PDB entry 3R2A | X-ray diffraction, 3.00 A resolution | chains A and C of the 6 polymer chains in the assembly

[Chain A (and C)]
Protein: Retinoic acid receptor RXR-alpha
From: Homo sapiens
Notes: fragment: ligand binding domain; chain C of this document is another copy of the same molecule, construct and numbering; everything in this record applies to it too
Reference sequence: P19793 (RXRA_HUMAN); residues 223-462 here = UniProt positions 223-462
Amino-acid sequence (240 residues; row label = number of the first residue in the row):
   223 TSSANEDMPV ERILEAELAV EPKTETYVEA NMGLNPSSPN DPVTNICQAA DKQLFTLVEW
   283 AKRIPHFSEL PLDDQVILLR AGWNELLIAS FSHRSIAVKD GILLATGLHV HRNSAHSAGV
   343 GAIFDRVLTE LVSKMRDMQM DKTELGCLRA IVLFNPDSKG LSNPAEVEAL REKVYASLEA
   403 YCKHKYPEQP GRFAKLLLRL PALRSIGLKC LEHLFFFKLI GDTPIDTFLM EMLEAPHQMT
Not modelled in the structure: 223-225, 246-262, 454-462 (chain C: 223-227, 245-267, 454-462)
Residues lining bound ligands: Rhein (RHN; 4,5-dihydroxy-9,10-dioxo-9,10-dihydroanthracene-2-carboxylic acid): Ile-268, Asn-306, Phe-313, Ile-324, Leu-326, Val-342, Ile-345, Phe-346, Cys-432, Leu-436
Curated features (UniProtKB/Swiss-Prot):
  - region: Arg-348 to Gly-368 (Required for nuclear export)
  - binding site (9-cis-retinoate): Arg-316, Ala-327
  - binding site (all-trans-retinoate): Arg-316, Ala-327
  - modified residue (Phosphoserine): Ser-259, Ser-260
  - mutagenesis: Val-280 (V280A: Abolished ubiquitination and degradation by UBR5), Glu-352 to Thr-462 (No impact on acetylation by EP300), Met-357 to Met-360 (Abolishes nuclear export), Leu-418 to Leu-430 (Abolishes nuclear localization), Glu-434 (E434N/Q/K/A: As a heterodimer with NR1H4, impairs interaction with coactivator NCOA1. Impairs transcriptional activity)
What the authors report for this chain:
  - binding site for Rhein: Cys-432, Ile-447
  - self-association interface (contacts with another copy of this molecule): Ile-447

[Chain A / chain C interface]
Contacting residue pairs - 20 pairs, chain A then chain C:
  His-338(A) / Ser-339(C)
  Ala-344(A) / Ile-442(C)  hydrophobic
  Arg-348(A) / Ile-442(C)
  Arg-348(A) / Gly-443(C)
  Lys-431(A) / Leu-441(C)
  Glu-434(A) / Phe-438(C)
  Glu-434(A) / Leu-441(C)
  Glu-434(A) / Ile-442(C)
  His-435(A) / Phe-438(C)
  His-435(A) / Ile-442(C)
  Phe-438(A) / His-435(C)
  Phe-438(A) / Phe-438(C)  hydrophobic
  Leu-441(A) / Lys-431(C)
  Ile-442(A) / Lys-431(C)
  Ile-442(A) / Glu-434(C)
  Ile-442(A) / His-435(C)
  Gly-443(A) / Arg-348(C)  hydrogen bond (backbone-side chain)
  Asp-444(A) / Ala-344(C)
  Asp-444(A) / Arg-348(C)  salt bridge
  Thr-445(A) / Arg-348(C)
Interface residues without a listed pair, chain A (13 interface residues in all): Ser-339
Interface residues without a listed pair, chain C (11 interface residues in all): His-338

[Overview]
13 residues of chain A and 11 residues of chain C are in contact; the contacts include 1 hydrogen bond and 1
salt bridge. Among the polar pairs are Asp-444(A)/Arg-348(C) and Gly-443(A)/Arg-348(C). Ligands of chain A:
Rhein. The paper reports a binding site for Rhein at Cys-432(A) and Ile-447(A); a self-association interface
involving Ile-447(A).
Chain A and chain C are both Retinoic acid receptor RXR-alpha (Homo sapiens); the structure, Crystal structure
of RXRalpha ligand-binding domain complexed with corepressor SMRT2 and antagonist rhein, was determined by
X-ray diffraction (same publication as 3R29).
